PDB entry 9LVJ | electron microscopy, 3.82 A resolution | chains M and V of the 18 polymer chains in the assembly

# Chain M
Molecule: GATOR2 complex protein WDR24
From: Homo sapiens
Reference sequence: Q96S15 (WDR24_HUMAN); residue numbers follow UniProt; this construct covers 1-790
Amino-acid sequence (790 residues; numbered 1 to 790; the number before each row is that of its first residue):
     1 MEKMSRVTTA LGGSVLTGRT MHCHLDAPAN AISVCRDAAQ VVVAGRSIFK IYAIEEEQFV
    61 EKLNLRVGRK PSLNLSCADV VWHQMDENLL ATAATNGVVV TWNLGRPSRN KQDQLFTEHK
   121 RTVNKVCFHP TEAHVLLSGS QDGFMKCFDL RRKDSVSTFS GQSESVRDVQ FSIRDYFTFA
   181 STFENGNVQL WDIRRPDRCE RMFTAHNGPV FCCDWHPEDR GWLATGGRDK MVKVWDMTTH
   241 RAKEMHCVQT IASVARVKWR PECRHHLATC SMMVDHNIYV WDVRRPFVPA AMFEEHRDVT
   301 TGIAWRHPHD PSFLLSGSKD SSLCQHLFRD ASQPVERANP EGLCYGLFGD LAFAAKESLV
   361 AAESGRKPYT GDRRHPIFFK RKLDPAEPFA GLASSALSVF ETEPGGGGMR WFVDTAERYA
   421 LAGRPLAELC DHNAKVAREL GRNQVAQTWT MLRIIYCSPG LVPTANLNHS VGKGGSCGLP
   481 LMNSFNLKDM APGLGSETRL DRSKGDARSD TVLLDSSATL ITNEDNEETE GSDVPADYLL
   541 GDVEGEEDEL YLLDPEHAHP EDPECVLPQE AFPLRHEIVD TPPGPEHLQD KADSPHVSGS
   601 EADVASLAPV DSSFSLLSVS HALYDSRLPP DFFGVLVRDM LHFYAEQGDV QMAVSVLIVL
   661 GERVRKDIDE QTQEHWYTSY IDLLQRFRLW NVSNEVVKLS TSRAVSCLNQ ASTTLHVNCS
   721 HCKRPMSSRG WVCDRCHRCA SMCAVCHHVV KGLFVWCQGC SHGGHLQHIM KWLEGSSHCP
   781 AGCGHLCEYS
Disordered / not traced: 1-14, 361-391, 403-408, 459-625
Ion coordination: Zn2+ site 1: Cys722, Cys733, Cys736; Zn2+ site 2: Cys746, His768; Zn2+ site 3: Cys757, Cys760, Cys787; Zn2+ site 4: His762, Cys783
UniProt features mapped onto this chain:
  - zinc finger: Asn718 to Ala740 (C4-type), Ser741 to Ser790 (RING-type)
  - binding site (Zn(2+)): Cys719, Cys722, Cys733, Cys736, Cys743, Cys746, Cys757, Cys760, His762, His765, His768, Cys779, Cys783, His785, Cys787
  - modified residue: Ser155 (Phosphoserine), Ser470 (Phosphoserine), Ser496 (Phosphoserine), Thr581 (Phosphothreonine), Ser594 (Phosphoserine), Ser598 (Phosphoserine)
  - mutagenesis: Ser155 (S155A: Abolished phosphorylation by AMPK; S155D: Mimics phosphorylation, leading to inhibit mTORC1 activation), Met451 (M451E: Abolished interaction with WDR59 and assembly of the GATOR2 complex; when associated with E-632-633-E), Phe632 to Phe633 (Abolished interaction with WDR59 and assembly of the GATOR2 complex; when associated with E-451), Cys743 to Cys746 (Impaired amino-acid-mediated mTORC1 activation)

# Chain V
Molecule: Sestrin-2
From: Homo sapiens
Reference sequence: P58004 (SESN2_HUMAN); numbering as in UniProt (aligned over 1-480)
Amino-acid sequence (480 residues; row label = number of the first residue in the row):
     1 MIVADSECRA ELKDYLRFAP GGVGDSGPGE EQRESRARRG PRGPSAFIPV EEVLREGAES
    61 LEQHLGLEAL MSSGRVDNLA VVMGLHPDYF TSFWRLHYLL LHTDGPLASS WRHYIAIMAA
   121 ARHQCSYLVG SHMAEFLQTG GDPEWLLGLH RAPEKLRKLS EINKLLAHRP WLITKEHIQA
   181 LLKTGEHTWS LAELIQALVL LTHCHSLSSF VFGCGILPEG DADGSPAPQA PTPPSEQSSP
   241 PSRDPLNNSG GFESARDVEA LMERMQQLQE SLLRDEGTSQ EEMESRFELE KSESLLVTPS
   301 ADILEPSPHP DMLCFVEDPT FGYEDFTRRG AQAPPTFRAQ DYTWEDHGYS LIQRLYPEGG
   361 QLLDEKFQAA YSLTYNTIAM HSGVDTSVLR RAIWNYIHCV FGIRYDDYDY GEVNQLLERN
   421 LKVYIKTVAC YPEKTTRRMY NLFWRHFRHS EKVHVNLLLL EARMQAALLY ALRAITRYMT
Disordered / not traced: 1-76, 219-233, 241-310, 328-333, 379-384
UniProt features mapped onto this chain:
  - active site: Cys125 (Cysteine sulfenic acid (-SOH) intermediate)
  - binding site (L-leucine): Thr374 to Thr377, Thr386, Glu451
  - modified residue: Met1 (N-acetylmethionine), Ser249 (Phosphoserine)
  - cross-link: Lys175 (Glycyl lysine isopeptide (Lys-Gly) (interchain with G-Cter in ubiquitin))
  - mutagenesis: Lys13 (K13A: About two-fold prolonged half-life in cycloheximide/CHX time course), His86 (H86A: Loss of leucine-binding), Pro87 (P87S: No effect on the ability to inhibit the TORC1 signaling pathway), His113 (H113E: No effect on the ability to inhibit the TORC1 signaling pathway; when associated with C-128), Cys125 (C125S: Decreased alkylhydroperoxide reductase activity and loss of the ability to decrease intracellular reactive oxygen species. No effect on interaction with the GATOR2 complex ...), Tyr127 (Y127F: Decreased alkylhydroperoxide reductase activity. No effect on the ability to inhibit the TORC1 signaling pathway), Leu128 (L128C: No effect on the ability to inhibit the TORC1 signaling pathway; when associated with E-113), His132 (H132A: Decreased alkylhydroperoxide reductase activity. No effect on the ability to inhibit the TORC1 signaling pathway), Lys175 (K175A: Abolished 'Lys-63'-linked ubiquitination by RNF167), Ser190 (S190W: Loss of interaction with GATOR2. No effect on leucine-binding. Unable to mediate leucine-induced inhibition of the TORC1 signaling pathway), Cys204 (C204S: No effect on alkylhydroperoxide reductase activity. No effect on the ability to inhibit the TORC1 signaling pathway), Cys214 (C214S: No effect on alkylhydroperoxide reductase activity), 29 further mutagenesis entries in UniProt

# Interface between chain M and chain V
Contacting residue pairs (27; chain M residue first):
  Arg46(M) with Arg338(V); Asp341(V), salt bridge; Asp406(V), salt bridge
  Leu73(M) with Asp406(V)
  Thr95(M) with Gln340(V); Asp406(V), hydrogen bond; Asp407(V)
  Asn96(M) with Asp406(V)
  Arg121(M) with Arg391(V); Asp407(V)
  Thr122(M) with Gln340(V); Asp407(V)
  Gln141(M) with Gln340(V), hydrogen bond
  Arg167(M) with Glu345(V), salt bridge; Asp346(V), salt bridge
  Glu184(M) with Glu345(V)
  Arg228(M) with Glu345(V), hydrogen bond (side chain-backbone); Tyr349(V); Ser350(V)
  Lys230(M) with Gln353(V)
  Ile251(M) with Arg354(V), hydrogen bond (backbone-side chain)
  Ser253(M) with Ser350(V)
  Met273(M) with His347(V); Leu351(V), hydrophobic
  Val274(M) with Arg354(V)
  Arg297(M) with Thr480(V)
  Asp298(M) with Thr480(V)
Other interface residues (no listed pair), chain M (21 interface residues in all): Phe211, Ala252, Met272, His276
Other interface residues (no listed pair), chain V (16 interface residues in all): Met479

# In short
The interface between chain M and chain V involves 21 residues on one side and 16 on the other; the contacts
include 4 hydrogen bonds and 4 salt bridges. Polar contacts include Arg46(M)-Asp341(V), Arg46(M)-Asp406(V) and
Arg167(M)-Glu345(V).
Chain M is GATOR2 complex protein WDR24 and chain V is Sestrin-2, both from Homo sapiens; the structure,
Cryo-EM structure of Sestrin2 bound human GATOR2 complex, was determined by electron microscopy together with
9LVK and 9LWF from the same study.
